PDB entry 4X9E | X-ray diffraction, 3.10 A resolution | chains C and E of the 8 polymer chains in the assembly

== Chain C (and E) ==
Molecule: Deoxyguanosinetriphosphate triphosphohydrolase
Organism: Escherichia coli
Notes: EC 3.1.5.1; chain E of this document is another copy of the same molecule, construct and numbering; everything in this record applies to it too
UniProtKB: P15723 (DGTP_ECOLI); residues 1-505 here = UniProt positions 1-505
Sequence (505 residues; numbered 1 to 505; the number before each row is that of its first residue):
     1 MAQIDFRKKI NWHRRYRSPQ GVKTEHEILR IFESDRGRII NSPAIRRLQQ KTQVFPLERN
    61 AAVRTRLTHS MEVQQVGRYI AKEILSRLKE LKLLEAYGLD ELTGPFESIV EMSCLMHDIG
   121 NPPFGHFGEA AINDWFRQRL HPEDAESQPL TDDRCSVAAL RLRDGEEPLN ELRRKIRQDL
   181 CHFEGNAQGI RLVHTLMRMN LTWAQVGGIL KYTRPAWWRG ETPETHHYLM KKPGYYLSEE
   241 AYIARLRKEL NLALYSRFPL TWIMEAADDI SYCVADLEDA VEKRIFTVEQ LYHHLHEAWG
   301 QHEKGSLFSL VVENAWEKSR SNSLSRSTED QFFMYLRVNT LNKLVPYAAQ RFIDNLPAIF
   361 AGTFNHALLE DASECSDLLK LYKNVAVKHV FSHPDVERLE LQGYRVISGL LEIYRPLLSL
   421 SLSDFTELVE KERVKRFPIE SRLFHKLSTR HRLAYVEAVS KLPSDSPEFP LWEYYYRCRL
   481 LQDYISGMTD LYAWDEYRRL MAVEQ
Unresolved in the structure: 60-61, 322-324 (chain E: 1, 58-60, 322-326)
What the authors report for this chain:
  - binding site for the 3-nt RNA strand: R337
  - binding site for the 3-nt RNA strand: Y16, R17, S34, R38, Y79, N200, K318, M334, R337
  - mutagenesis - S34D/G37E: abolished binding to DNA
  - mutagenesis - S34D/G37E: increased catalytic activity on in the absence of DNA
  - mutagenesis - S34D/G37E: unchanged catalytic activity on added DNA
  - mutagenesis - S34D/G37E (2-fold): increased catalytic activity on dGTP
  - mutagenesis - S34D/G37E: decreased expression

== How chain C and chain E interact ==
Contacting residue pairs (26; chain C residue first):
  I413(C) with R405(E)
  P438(C) with F127(E), hydrophobic
  I439(C) with Y404(E), hydrophobic
  R442(C) with F127(E); E400(E), salt bridge; L401(E)
  L443(C) with L401(E), hydrophobic
  H445(C) with E397(E), salt bridge
  K446(C) with R398(E)
  E496(C) with R398(E), salt bridge
  R499(C) with R398(E); Q402(E), hydrogen bond (backbone-side chain)
  L500(C) with R405(E), hydrogen bond (backbone-side chain)
  M501(C) with R405(E), hydrogen bond; Y497(E), hydrogen bond (backbone-side chain)
  A502(C) with V406(E), hydrophobic; W494(E), hydrogen bond (backbone-side chain); Y497(E), hydrophobic; R498(E)
  V503(C) with R498(E); V503(E), hydrophobic
  E504(C) with Q402(E); W494(E)
  Q505(C) with Q402(E), hydrogen bond (backbone-side chain); W494(E); R498(E)
Interface residues without a listed pair, chain E (14 interface residues in all): L491

== Overview ==
Chain C and chain E form an interface of 15 and 14 residues respectively; the contacts include 6 hydrogen
bonds and 3 salt bridges. Among the polar pairs are R442(C)-E400(E), H445(C)-E397(E) and E496(C)-R398(E). From
the paper: a binding site for the 3-nt RNA strand at R337(C), Y16(C) and R17(C) among others; S34D/G37E of
chain C abolish binding to DNA.
Both chains are Deoxyguanosinetriphosphate triphosphohydrolase (Escherichia coli). Entry 4X9E
(DEOXYGUANOSINETRIPHOSPHATE TRIPHOSPHOHYDROLASE from Escherichia coli with two DNA effector molecules) was
determined by X-ray diffraction (same publication as 4XDS).
